Entry 4GPZ (X-ray diffraction, 1.65 A resolution); this record covers chains A and B.

[Chain A (and B)]
Protein: Phosphoglycerate mutase 1
Organism: Homo sapiens
Notes: EC 3.1.3.13, 5.4.2.1, 5.4.2.4; fragment: Human type B phosphoglycerate mutase; chain B of this document is another copy of the same molecule, construct and numbering; everything in this record applies to it too
UniProtKB: P18669 (PGAM1_HUMAN); residues 1-254 here = UniProt positions 1-254
Amino-acid sequence (262 residues; each row starts with the number of its first residue):
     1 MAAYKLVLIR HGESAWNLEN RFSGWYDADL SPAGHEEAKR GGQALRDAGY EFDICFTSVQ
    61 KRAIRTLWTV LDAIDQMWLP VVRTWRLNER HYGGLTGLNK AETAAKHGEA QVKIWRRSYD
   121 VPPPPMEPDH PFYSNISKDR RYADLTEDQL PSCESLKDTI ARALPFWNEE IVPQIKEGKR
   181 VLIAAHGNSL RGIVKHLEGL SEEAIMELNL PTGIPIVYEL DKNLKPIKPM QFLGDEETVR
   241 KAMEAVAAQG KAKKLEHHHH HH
Unresolved in the structure: 1, 244-262 (chain B: 1, 237-262)
Modified / non-standard residues: H11 (n1-phosphonohistidine; NEP)
Sequence notes: expression tag (255-262)
Swiss-Prot annotation at these positions:
  - active site: H11 (Tele-phosphohistidine intermediate), E89 (Proton donor/acceptor)
  - binding site (substrate): R10 to N17, S23, G24, R62, E89 to Y92, K100, R116, R117, G187, N188
  - site: H186 (Transition state stabilizer)
  - modified residue: S14 (Phosphoserine), S23 (Phosphoserine), Y26 (Phosphotyrosine), S31 (Phosphoserine), K106 (N6-acetyllysine), S118 (Phosphoserine), K251 (N6-acetyllysine), K253 (N6-acetyllysine), K254 (N6-acetyllysine)
From the paper describing this entry:
  - post-translational modification sites: H11, Y26
  - catalytic residues: H11
  - conformationally variable residues (loop rearrangement, side-chain flip): G12 to S23, Y26
  - contacts within the chain: R10-H11 (hydrogen bond), H11-R62 (hydrogen bond), H11-E89 (hydrogen bond), H11-H186 (hydrogen bond), H11-G187 (hydrogen bond)
  - mutagenesis - Y26F, Y92F: abolished catalytic activity
  - mutagenesis - Y133F: unchanged catalytic activity on rFGFR1
  - mutagenesis - Y26F: decreased growth
  - mutagenesis - Y26F: decreased binding to 2,3-BPG analogue

[Chain A / chain B interface]
Contacting residue pairs (39; chain A residue first):
  E51(A) - R140(B)  salt bridge
  F52(A) - R140(B)  hydrogen bond (backbone-side chain)
  D53(A) - R140(B)  salt bridge
  V59(A) - W78(B)
  K61(A) - D75(B)  salt bridge
  I64(A) - M77(B)
  I64(A) - W78(B)  hydrophobic
  R65(A) - D72(B)  salt bridge
  R65(A) - M77(B)
  W68(A) - W68(B)
  W68(A) - M77(B)  hydrophobic
  D72(A) - R65(B)  salt bridge
  D75(A) - K61(B)  salt bridge
  Q76(A) - R140(B)  hydrogen bond
  M77(A) - K61(B)
  M77(A) - I64(B)
  M77(A) - R65(B)
  M77(A) - W68(B)  hydrophobic
  M77(A) - R83(B)  hydrogen bond (backbone-side chain)
  W78(A) - V59(B)
  W78(A) - I64(B)  hydrophobic
  W78(A) - R83(B)
  W78(A) - R140(B)
  W78(A) - R141(B)
  L79(A) - R83(B)  hydrogen bond (backbone-side chain)
  V81(A) - V81(B)
  V81(A) - R83(B)
  R83(A) - M77(B)  hydrogen bond (side chain-backbone)
  R83(A) - W78(B)
  R83(A) - L79(B)  hydrogen bond (side chain-backbone)
  R83(A) - V81(B)
  R140(A) - E51(B)  salt bridge
  R140(A) - F52(B)  hydrogen bond (side chain-backbone)
  R140(A) - D53(B)  salt bridge
  R140(A) - Q76(B)  hydrogen bond
  R140(A) - W78(B)
  R140(A) - R180(B)
  R141(A) - W78(B)
  R180(A) - R140(B)
Interface residues without a listed pair, chain A (23 interface residues in all): D27, L71, P80, D139
Interface residues without a listed pair, chain B (22 interface residues in all): D27, L71, P80

[Summary]
The interface between chain A and chain B involves 23 residues on one side and 22 on the other; the contacts
include 8 hydrogen bonds and 8 salt bridges. Polar pairs include E51(A)-R140(B), D53(A)-R140(B) and
K61(A)-D75(B). The paper reports the catalytic residue H11(A); Y26F and Y92F of chain A abolish catalytic
activity.
Both chains are Phosphoglycerate mutase 1 (Homo sapiens). Entry 4GPZ (Crystal structure of human B type
phosphoglycerate mutase H11 phosphorylated form) was determined by X-ray diffraction, deposited together with
4GPI.
